Entry 7T3K (electron microscopy, 3.50 A resolution); this record covers chains H and M of the 22 polymer chains in the assembly.

[Chain H]
Molecule: CRISPR type I-F/YPEST-associated protein Csy3
UniProt: A0A444M080 (A0A444M080_PSEAI); residues 21-361 here correspond to UniProt positions 2-342 (UniProt number = residue number - 19)
Amino-acid sequence (360 residues; row label = number of the first residue in the row):
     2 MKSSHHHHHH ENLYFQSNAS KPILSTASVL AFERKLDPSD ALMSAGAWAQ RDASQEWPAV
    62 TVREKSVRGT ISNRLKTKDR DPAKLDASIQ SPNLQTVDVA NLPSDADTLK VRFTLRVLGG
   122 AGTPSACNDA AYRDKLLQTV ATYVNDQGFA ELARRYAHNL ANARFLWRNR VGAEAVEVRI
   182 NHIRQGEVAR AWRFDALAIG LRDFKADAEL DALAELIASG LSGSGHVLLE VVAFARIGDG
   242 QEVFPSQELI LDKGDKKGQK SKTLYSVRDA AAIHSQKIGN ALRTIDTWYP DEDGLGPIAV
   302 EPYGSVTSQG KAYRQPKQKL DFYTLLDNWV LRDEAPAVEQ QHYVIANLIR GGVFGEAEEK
Disordered / not traced: 2-23, 359-361
Sequence notes: initiating methionine (2); expression tag (3-20)

[Chain M]
Molecule: 61-nt RNA strand
Sequence (61 nucleotides; numbered 1 to 61; the number before each row is that of its first residue):
     1 CUAAGAAAUU CACGGCGGGC UUGAUGUCCG CGUCUACCUG AUUCACUGCC GUAUAGGCAG
    61 C

[Chain H / chain M interface]
Pairs across the interface (45; chain H residue first):
  Ala32(H) with C11(M), base contact
  Phe33(H) with C11(M), hydrogen bond to the sugar
  Glu34(H) with C11(M), sugar contact; A12(M), phosphate contact
  Arg35(H) with A12(M), salt bridge to the phosphate; C13(M), salt bridge to the phosphate
  Ser67(H) with U21(M), phosphate contact
  Val68(H) with G19(M), sugar contact; U21(M), phosphate contact
  Arg69(H) with G19(M), hydrogen bond to the sugar; C20(M), hydrogen bond to the sugar; U21(M), hydrogen bond to the sugar; U22(M), base contact
  Gly70(H) with G19(M), base contact
  Thr71(H) with C20(M), phosphate contact
  Leu95(H) with U21(M), sugar contact
  Gln96(H) with G19(M), hydrogen bond to the base
  Trp168(H) with G14(M), base contact
  Arg169(H) with C16(M), phosphate contact; G17(M), sugar contact; G18(M), salt bridge to the phosphate
  Ser247(H) with G15(M), phosphate contact
  Gln248(H) with G15(M), hydrogen bond to the sugar; C16(M), sugar contact
  Leu250(H) with G15(M), base contact
  His275(H) with G15(M), salt bridge to the phosphate
  Gln277(H) with C13(M), phosphate contact; G14(M), sugar contact; G15(M), hydrogen bond to the phosphate
  Lys278(H) with G14(M), hydrogen bond to the base; G15(M), phosphate contact; C16(M), salt bridge to the phosphate
  Asn281(H) with G14(M), phosphate contact
  Arg284(H) with C13(M), sugar contact; G14(M), salt bridge to the phosphate
  Glu302(H) with G14(M), phosphate contact
  Val307(H) with G14(M), base contact
  Thr308(H) with G14(M), hydrogen bond to the base
  Ser309(H) with G14(M), hydrogen bond to the base
  Arg351(H) with A12(M), sugar contact
  Gly352(H) with A12(M), sugar contact
  Gly353(H) with C11(M), hydrogen bond to the sugar; A12(M), sugar contact
  Val354(H) with C11(M), base contact; A12(M), base contact
Interface residues without a listed pair, chain H (32 interface residues in all): Ser126, Pro246, Glu249

[Summary]
32 residues of chain H face 12 of chain M across their interface, with 11 hydrogen bonds and 6 salt bridges.
Among the polar pairs are Gln96(H)-G19(M), Lys278(H)-G14(M) and Thr308(H)-G14(M).
Here chain H is CRISPR type I-F/YPEST-associated protein Csy3 and chain M is a 61-nt RNA strand. Entry 7T3K
(Cryo-EM structure of Csy-AcrIF24 dimer) was determined by electron microscopy (same publication as 7T3J,
7T3L, 7TAW and 7TAX).
